1G65 - chains I and Y of the 30 polymer chains in the assembly; structure by X-ray diffraction, 2.25 A resolution.

== Chain I ==
Name: Proteasome component PUP3
From: Saccharomyces cerevisiae
Notes: EC 3.4.25.1
Reference sequence: P25451 (PSB3_YEAST); the construct lacks a stretch of the UniProt sequence and is renumbered around it, so the offset changes along the chain: -8 to -1 = UniProt 2-9; 1-36 = UniProt 10-45; 38-105 = UniProt 46-113; 106-122 = UniProt 117-133; 2 more segments
Amino-acid sequence (204 residues; row label = number of the first residue in the row; note: 3 numbers in that range are skipped by the numbering (no residue carries them; nothing is unmodelled there); a row labelled like 105A-105C holds insertion residues (105A, then the next letters in order); numbers below 1 keep their minus sign (Ser-8 is residue -8)):
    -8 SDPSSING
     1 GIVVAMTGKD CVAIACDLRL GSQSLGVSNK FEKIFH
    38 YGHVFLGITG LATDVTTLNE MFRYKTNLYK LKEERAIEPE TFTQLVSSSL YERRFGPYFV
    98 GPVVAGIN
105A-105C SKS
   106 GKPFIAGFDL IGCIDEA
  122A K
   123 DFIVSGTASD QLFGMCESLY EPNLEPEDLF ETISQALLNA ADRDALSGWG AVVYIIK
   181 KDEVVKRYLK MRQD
Ion coordination: Mg2+ site 1: Gly128, Ser131; Mg2+ site 2: Ala163, Asp166, Ser169

== Chain Y ==
Name: Proteasome component PRE2
From: Saccharomyces cerevisiae
Notes: EC 3.4.25.1
Reference sequence: P30656 (PSB5_YEAST); the construct lacks a stretch of the UniProt sequence and is renumbered around it, so the offset changes along the chain: 1-105 = UniProt 76-180; 106-181 = UniProt 183-258; 183-211 = UniProt 259-287
Amino-acid sequence (212 residues; each row starts with the number of its first residue; note: 1 number in that range is skipped by the numbering (no residue carries it; nothing is unmodelled there); a row labelled like 105A-105B holds insertion residues (105A, then the next letters in order)):
     1 TTTLAFRFQG GIIVAVDSRA TAGNWVASQT VKKVIEINPF LLGTMAGGAA DCQFWETWLG
    61 SQCRLHELRE KERISVAAAS KILSNLVYQY KGAGLSMGTM ICGYT
105A-105B RK
   106 EGPTIYYVDS DGTRLKGDIF CVGSGQTFAY GVLDSNYKWD LSVEDALYLG KRSILAAAHR
   166 DAYSGGSVNL YHVTED
   183 GWIYHGNHDV GELFWKVKEE EGSFNNVIG

== Interface between chain I and chain Y ==
Contacting residue pairs - 45 pairs, chain I then chain Y:
  Ser24(I) with Arg165(Y); Asp166(Y); Ala167(Y), hydrogen bond (backbone-backbone); Tyr168(Y)
  Leu25(I) with Phe133(Y), hydrophobic; Arg165(Y)
  Gly26(I) with Arg165(Y), hydrogen bond (backbone-side chain)
  Val27(I) with Arg165(Y)
  Asn29(I) with His164(Y); Asn208(Y), hydrogen bond
  Lys30(I) with Asn208(Y); Ile210(Y)
  Gln133(I) with Trp25(Y)
  Asp164(I) with Val26(Y)
  Arg165(I) with Trp25(Y); Val26(Y), hydrogen bond (side chain-backbone); Ala27(Y), hydrogen bond (side chain-backbone); Ser28(Y)
  Asp166(I) with Asn24(Y); Val26(Y)
  Ala167(I) with Asn24(Y), hydrogen bond (backbone-backbone); Val26(Y); Ala167(Y); Tyr168(Y), hydrophobic
  Leu168(I) with Asn24(Y)
  Trp171(I) with His164(Y), hydrogen bond (side chain-backbone); Arg165(Y)
  Lys190(I) with Trp197(Y)
  Met191(I) with Trp197(Y)
  Arg192(I) with Gln29(Y); Gly171(Y), hydrogen bond (side chain-backbone); Asp191(Y), salt bridge; Val192(Y); Gly193(Y)
  Gln193(I) with His164(Y), hydrogen bond (backbone-side chain); Phe196(Y); Trp197(Y); Val209(Y)
  Asp194(I) with Arg19(Y), salt bridge; Gln29(Y); Ala163(Y); Ser169(Y); Gly170(Y); Gly171(Y), hydrogen bond (side chain-backbone); Val192(Y)
Interface residues without a listed pair, chain I (20 interface residues in all): Arg19, Gln23
Interface residues without a listed pair, chain Y (26 interface residues in all): Gly211

== Summary ==
The interface between chain I and chain Y involves 20 residues on one side and 26 on the other; the contacts
include 10 hydrogen bonds and 2 salt bridges. Among the polar pairs are Arg192(I)-Asp191(Y),
Asp194(I)-Arg19(Y) and Gly26(I)-Arg165(Y).
Here chain I is Proteasome component PUP3 and chain Y is Proteasome component PRE2, both from Saccharomyces
cerevisiae. Entry 1G65 (Crystal structure of epoxomicin:20s proteasome reveals a molecular basis for
selectivity of alpha,beta-epoxyketone proteasome inhibitors) was determined by X-ray diffraction.
